Entry 1GCV (X-ray diffraction, 2.00 A resolution); this record covers chains A and B of the 4 polymer chains in the assembly.

[Chain A]
Molecule: Hemoglobin
From: Mustelus griseus
Notes: fragment: alpha chain
UniProt: Q9YGW2 (HBA_MUSGR); residue numbers follow UniProt; this construct covers 1-140
Sequence (140 residues; numbered 1 to 140; the number before each row is that of its first residue):
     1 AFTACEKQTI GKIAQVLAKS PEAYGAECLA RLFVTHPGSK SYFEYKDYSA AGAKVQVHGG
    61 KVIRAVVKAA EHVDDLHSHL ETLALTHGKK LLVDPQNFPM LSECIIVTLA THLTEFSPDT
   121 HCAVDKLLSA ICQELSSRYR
Ion coordination: heme Fe near His-87 (its only coordinating residue here)
Ligand contacts: heme (HEM): Leu-32, Ser-39, Tyr-42, Phe-43, His-58, Lys-61, Val-62, Ala-65, Val-66, Leu-83, Thr-86, His-87, Leu-91, Val-93, Asn-97, Phe-98, Leu-101, Ile-105, Leu-135

[Chain B]
Molecule: Hemoglobin
From: Mustelus griseus
Notes: fragment: beta chain
UniProt: Q9YGW1 (HBB_MUSGR); numbering as in UniProt (aligned over 1-136)
Sequence (136 residues; row label = number of the first residue in the row):
     1 VHWTQEERDE ISKTFQGTDM KTVVTQALDR MFKVYPWTNR YFQKRTDFRS SIHAGIVVGA
    61 LQDAVKHMDD VKTLFKDLSK KHADDLHVDP GSFHLLTDCI IVELAYLRKD CFTPHIQGIW
   121 DKFFEVVIDA ISKQYH
Ion coordination: heme Fe near His-82 (its only coordinating residue here)
Ligand contacts: heme (HEM): Met-31, Thr-38, Tyr-41, Phe-42, Arg-45, His-53, Ile-56, Val-57, Ala-60, Leu-61, Phe-75, Leu-78, Lys-81, His-82, Leu-86, Val-88, Ser-92, Phe-93, Leu-96, Thr-97, Val-127, Ile-128, Ile-131

[Interface between chain A and chain B]
Pairs across the interface (35; chain A residue first):
  Ala-30(A) with Pro-114(B)
  Arg-31(A) with Phe-112(B), hydrogen bond (side chain-backbone); Thr-113(B); Pro-114(B); Gln-117(B), hydrogen bond
  Val-34(A) with Pro-114(B); Gly-118(B)
  Thr-35(A) with Gln-117(B)
  Ile-106(A) with Val-102(B), hydrophobic
  Val-107(A) with Ile-101(B), hydrophobic; Ala-105(B), hydrophobic; Gln-117(B)
  Ala-110(A) with Val-102(B); Ala-105(B); Tyr-106(B); Lys-109(B)
  Thr-111(A) with Ala-105(B); Lys-109(B); Asp-110(B)
  Leu-113(A) with Tyr-106(B); Lys-109(B), hydrogen bond (backbone-side chain)
  Thr-114(A) with Tyr-106(B), hydrogen bond (backbone-side chain)
  Glu-115(A) with Tyr-106(B)
  Phe-116(A) with Arg-30(B), hydrogen bond (backbone-side chain); Tyr-106(B)
  Ser-117(A) with Arg-30(B)
  Pro-118(A) with Arg-30(B); Lys-33(B); Val-34(B)
  Asp-119(A) with Lys-33(B), salt bridge
  His-121(A) with Arg-30(B), hydrogen bond; Val-34(B); Val-102(B)
  Cys-122(A) with Lys-33(B)
  Asp-125(A) with Val-34(B)
Also at the interface, not in a pair above, chain A (20 interface residues in all): Glu-103, His-112
Also at the interface, not in a pair above, chain B (18 interface residues in all): Asp-29, Tyr-35, Asp-98, Asp-121

[In short]
20 residues of chain A and 18 residues of chain B are in contact, with 6 hydrogen bonds and 1 salt bridge.
Polar contacts include Asp-119(A)/Lys-33(B), Arg-31(A)/Phe-112(B) and Arg-31(A)/Gln-117(B). Bound to chain A:
heme. Chain B binds heme.
Here chain A is Hemoglobin and chain B is Hemoglobin, both from Mustelus griseus. Entry 1GCV (Deoxy form
hemoglobin from mustelus griseus) was determined by X-ray diffraction together with 1GCW from the same study.
